4CMV - chains A and B; structure by X-ray diffraction, 2.31 A resolution.

# Chain A (and B)
Protein: Diterpene synthase
From: Mycobacterium tuberculosis
Notes: EC 3.1.7.9, 3.1.7.8; chain B of this document is another copy of the same molecule, construct and numbering; everything in this record applies to it too
Reference sequence: O50407 (TUBOL_MYCTU); residues 1-296 here = UniProt positions 1-296
Chain sequence (296 residues; each row starts with the number of its first residue):
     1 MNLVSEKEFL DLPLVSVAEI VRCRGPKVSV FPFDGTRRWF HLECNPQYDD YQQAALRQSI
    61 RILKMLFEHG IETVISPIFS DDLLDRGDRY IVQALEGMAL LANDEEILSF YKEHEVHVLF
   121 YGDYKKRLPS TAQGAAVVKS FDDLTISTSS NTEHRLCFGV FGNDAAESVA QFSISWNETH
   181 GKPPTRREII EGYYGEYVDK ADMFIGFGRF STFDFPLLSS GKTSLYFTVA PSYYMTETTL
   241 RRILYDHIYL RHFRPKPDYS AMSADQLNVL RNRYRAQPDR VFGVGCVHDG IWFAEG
Disordered / not traced: 1-3, 82-88, 296 (chain B: 1-2, 82-88, 295-296)
Bound ions: Hg2+ site 1 near H41 (its only coordinating residue here); Hg2+ site 2: F67, H154; Hg2+ site 3: H117, E196; Hg2+ site 4: H117, T145; Hg2+ site 5 near C157 (its only coordinating residue here); Hg2+ site 6 near H180 (its only coordinating residue here)
What the authors report for this chain:
  - mutagenesis - D34A, D34N: abolished catalytic activity on prenyl transferase function

# Interface between chain A and chain B
Contacting residue pairs (136; chain A residue first):
  R38(A) - Y259(B)  hydrogen bond
  R38(A) - Y274(B)  hydrogen bond
  H41(A) - Y259(B)
  L42(A) - L267(B)
  L42(A) - L270(B)  hydrophobic
  L42(A) - R271(B)  hydrogen bond (backbone-side chain)
  L42(A) - Y274(B)  hydrophobic
  E43(A) - R271(B)
  E43(A) - R275(B)  salt bridge
  D164(A) - R186(B)  salt bridge
  A166(A) - I189(B)
  E167(A) - T185(B)
  E167(A) - R186(B)  hydrogen bond (side chain-backbone)
  A170(A) - S173(B)
  A170(A) - I189(B)  hydrophobic
  S173(A) - A170(B)
  S173(A) - I174(B)
  I174(A) - S173(B)
  I174(A) - N177(B)
  I174(A) - P183(B)  hydrophobic
  N177(A) - I174(B)
  P183(A) - Q171(B)
  P183(A) - I174(B)  hydrophobic
  T185(A) - E167(B)
  R186(A) - D164(B)  salt bridge
  R186(A) - E167(B)  hydrogen bond (backbone-side chain)
  I189(A) - A166(B)
  I189(A) - A170(B)  hydrophobic
  R209(A) - R251(B)  hydrogen bond (side chain-backbone)
  F210(A) - F210(B)  hydrophobic
  F210(A) - L225(B)  hydrogen bond (backbone-backbone)
  F210(A) - R251(B)  hydrogen bond (backbone-side chain)
  F210(A) - F282(B)  hydrophobic
  S211(A) - G221(B)
  S211(A) - L225(B)
  T212(A) - S220(B)
  T212(A) - G221(B)
  T212(A) - L225(B)
  F213(A) - G221(B)
  S220(A) - T212(B)
  G221(A) - S211(B)
  G221(A) - T212(B)
  G221(A) - F213(B)
  T223(A) - F210(B)
  L225(A) - F210(B)  hydrogen bond (backbone-backbone)
  L225(A) - S211(B)
  L225(A) - T212(B)
  L225(A) - G283(B)
  Y226(A) - V281(B)  hydrophobic
  Y226(A) - F282(B)
  Y226(A) - G283(B)
  Y226(A) - V284(B)
  F227(A) - F210(B)  hydrophobic
  F227(A) - F227(B)  hydrophobic
  F227(A) - V281(B)
  F227(A) - F282(B)  hydrogen bond (backbone-backbone)
  V229(A) - R273(B)
  V229(A) - Y274(B)
  V229(A) - R280(B)  hydrogen bond (backbone-backbone)
  V229(A) - F282(B)  hydrophobic
  A230(A) - Y274(B)  hydrophobic
  P231(A) - Y274(B)
  Y234(A) - Y274(B)
  T236(A) - Q277(B)  hydrogen bond
  T239(A) - Q277(B)
  T239(A) - D279(B)  hydrogen bond
  T239(A) - V281(B)
  R242(A) - D279(B)  hydrogen bond (side chain-backbone)
  R242(A) - V284(B)
  I243(A) - V281(B)  hydrophobic
  I243(A) - V284(B)  hydrophobic
  D246(A) - G283(B)
  D246(A) - V284(B)
  D246(A) - G285(B)  hydrogen bond (side chain-backbone)
  D246(A) - W292(B)  hydrogen bond
  L250(A) - G285(B)
  L250(A) - V287(B)  hydrophobic
  L250(A) - W292(B)
  R251(A) - R209(B)  hydrogen bond (backbone-side chain)
  R251(A) - F210(B)  hydrogen bond (side chain-backbone)
  R251(A) - G283(B)  hydrogen bond (side chain-backbone)
  R251(A) - W292(B)
  F253(A) - V287(B)  hydrophobic
  F253(A) - G290(B)
  P257(A) - G290(B)
  Y259(A) - R38(B)  hydrogen bond
  Y259(A) - H41(B)
  M262(A) - D289(B)
  M262(A) - I291(B)  hydrophobic
  Q266(A) - D289(B)  hydrogen bond
  L267(A) - L42(B)
  L270(A) - I291(B)  hydrophobic
  R271(A) - L42(B)  hydrogen bond (side chain-backbone)
  R271(A) - E43(B)
  Y274(A) - R38(B)  hydrogen bond
  Y274(A) - L42(B)  hydrophobic
  Y274(A) - V229(B)
  Y274(A) - A230(B)  hydrophobic
  Y274(A) - P231(B)
  Y274(A) - Y234(B)
  R275(A) - E43(B)  salt bridge
  P278(A) - Y234(B)
  P278(A) - T239(B)  hydrogen bond (backbone-side chain)
  D279(A) - T239(B)
  D279(A) - R242(B)  hydrogen bond (backbone-side chain)
  R280(A) - T228(B)
  R280(A) - V229(B)  hydrogen bond (backbone-backbone)
  V281(A) - Y226(B)  hydrophobic
  V281(A) - F227(B)
  V281(A) - T239(B)
  V281(A) - I243(B)  hydrophobic
  F282(A) - F210(B)  hydrophobic
  F282(A) - Y226(B)
  F282(A) - F227(B)  hydrogen bond (backbone-backbone)
  F282(A) - V229(B)  hydrophobic
  F282(A) - A294(B)  hydrophobic
  G283(A) - L225(B)
  G283(A) - Y226(B)
  G283(A) - D246(B)
  G283(A) - R251(B)  hydrogen bond (backbone-side chain)
  V284(A) - Y226(B)
  V284(A) - R242(B)
  V284(A) - D246(B)
  G285(A) - D246(B)  hydrogen bond (backbone-side chain)
  G285(A) - L250(B)
  V287(A) - L250(B)  hydrophobic
  V287(A) - F253(B)  hydrophobic
  D289(A) - M262(B)
  D289(A) - Q266(B)  hydrogen bond
  G290(A) - P257(B)
  I291(A) - L270(B)  hydrophobic
  W292(A) - D246(B)  hydrogen bond
  W292(A) - L250(B)
  W292(A) - R251(B)
  A294(A) - F282(B)  hydrophobic
  E295(A) - F282(B)
Also at the interface, not in a pair above, chain A (74 interface residues in all): R37, V169, Q171, P184, L217, S219, S224, T228, T238, P255, C286, F293
Also at the interface, not in a pair above, chain B (77 interface residues in all): R37, V169, E178, P184, L217, S219, T223, S224, T236, T238, P255, S260, P278, C286, F293
Disulfides between the chains: C23(A)-C23(B)

# Summary
74 residues of chain A and 77 residues of chain B are in contact; the contacts include 1 disulfide bond, 31
hydrogen bonds and 4 salt bridges. Among the polar pairs are E43(A)-R275(B), D164(A)-R186(B) and
R38(A)-Y259(B). The paper reports that D34A and D34N of chain A abolish catalytic activity on prenyl
transferase function.
Chain A and chain B are both Diterpene synthase (Mycobacterium tuberculosis); the structure, Crystal structure
of Rv3378c, was determined by X-ray diffraction together with 4CMW and 4CMX from the same study.
